Entry 8YQN (electron microscopy, 2.27 A resolution); this record covers chains D and E of the 7 polymer chains in the assembly.

[Chain D]
Name: Acetylcholine receptor subunit alpha
From: Tetronarce californica
UniProtKB: P02710 (ACHA_TETCF); residues 1-437 here correspond to UniProt positions 25-461 (UniProt number = residue number + 24)
Chain sequence (437 residues; numbered 1 to 437; the number before each row is that of its first residue):
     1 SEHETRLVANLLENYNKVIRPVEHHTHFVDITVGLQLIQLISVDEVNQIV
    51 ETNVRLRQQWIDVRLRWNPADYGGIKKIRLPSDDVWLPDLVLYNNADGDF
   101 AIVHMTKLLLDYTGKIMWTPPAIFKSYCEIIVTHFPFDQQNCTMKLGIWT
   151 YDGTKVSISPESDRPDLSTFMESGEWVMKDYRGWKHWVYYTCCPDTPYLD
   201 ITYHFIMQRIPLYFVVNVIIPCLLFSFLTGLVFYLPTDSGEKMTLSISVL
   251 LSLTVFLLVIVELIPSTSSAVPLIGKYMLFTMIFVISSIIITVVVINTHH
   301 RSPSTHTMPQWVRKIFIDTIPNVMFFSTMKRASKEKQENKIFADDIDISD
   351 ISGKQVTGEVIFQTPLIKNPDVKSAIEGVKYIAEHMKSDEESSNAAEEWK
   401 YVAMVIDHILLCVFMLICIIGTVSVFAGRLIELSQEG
Disordered / not traced: 332-368, 435-437
Disulfide bonds: Cys128-Cys142
Covalent attachments: glycan linked to Asn141
Curated features (UniProtKB/Swiss-Prot):
  - glycosylation: Asn141 (N-linked (GlcNAc...) asparagine)

[Chain E]
Name: Acetylcholine receptor subunit gamma
From: Tetronarce californica
UniProtKB: P02714 (ACHG_TETCF); residues 1-489 here correspond to UniProt positions 18-506 (UniProt number = residue number + 17)
Chain sequence (489 residues; each row starts with the number of its first residue):
     1 ENEEGRLIEKLLGDYDKRIIPAKTLDHIIDVTLKLTLTNLISLNEKEEAL
    51 TTNVWIEIQWNDYRLSWNTSEYEGIDLVRIPSELLWLPDVVLENNVDGQF
   101 EVAYYANVLVYNDGSMYWLPPAIYRSTCPIAVTYFPFDWQNCSLVFRSQT
   151 YNAHEVNLQLSAEEGEAVEWIHIDPEDFTENGEWTIRHRPAKKNYNWQLT
   201 KDDTDFQEIIFFLIIQRKPLFYIINIIAPCVLISSLVVLVYFLPAQAGGQ
   251 KCTLSISVLLAQTIFLFLIAQKVPETSLNVPLIGKYLIFVMFVSMLIVMN
   301 CVIVLNVSLRTPNTHSLSEKIKHLFLGFLPKYLGMQLEPSEETPEKPQPR
   351 RRSSFGIMIKAEEYILKKPRSELMFEEQKDRHGLKRVNKMTSDIDIGTTV
   401 DLYKDLANFAPEIKSCVEACNFIAKSTKEQNDSGSENENWVLIGKVIDKA
   451 CFWIALLLFSIGTLAIFLTGHFNQVPEFPFPGDPRKYVP
Disordered / not traced: 335-409
Disulfide bonds: Cys128-Cys142, Cys416-Cys420
Covalent attachments: N-acetylglucosamine (NAG) linked to Asn68; glycan linked to Asn141; palmitic acid (PLM) linked to Cys451
Curated features (UniProtKB/Swiss-Prot):
  - modified residue: Tyr364 (Phosphotyrosine)
  - glycosylation: Asn68 (N-linked (GlcNAc...) asparagine)

[Chain D / chain E interface]
Residue-residue contacts (89; chain D residue first):
  Asn16(D) - Glu9(E)  hydrogen bond
  Ile19(D) - Asn2(E)
  Ile19(D) - Gly5(E)
  Arg20(D) - Asn2(E)
  Arg20(D) - Glu4(E)  salt bridge
  Val22(D) - Asn2(E)
  Glu23(D) - Glu1(E)  hydrogen bond (backbone-backbone)
  His24(D) - Glu73(E)  salt bridge
  His25(D) - Asn2(E)
  His25(D) - Glu4(E)
  His25(D) - Ile75(E)
  Asn47(D) - Ile41(E)
  Gln48(D) - Glu180(E)  hydrogen bond (side chain-backbone)
  Gln48(D) - Asn181(E)  hydrogen bond (side chain-backbone)
  Asp89(D) - Tyr104(E)
  Val91(D) - Tyr104(E)  hydrophobic
  Tyr93(D) - Trp55(E)
  Asn95(D) - Asn39(E)
  Asn95(D) - Asn53(E)  hydrogen bond (backbone-side chain)
  Ala96(D) - Ile41(E)
  Ala96(D) - Asn53(E)  hydrogen bond (backbone-side chain)
  Asp97(D) - Ile123(E)
  Gly98(D) - Ile123(E)
  Phe100(D) - Asn53(E)
  Phe100(D) - Ala103(E)  hydrophobic
  Phe100(D) - Pro121(E)  hydrophobic
  Phe100(D) - Ile123(E)  hydrophobic
  Ala101(D) - Tyr104(E)  hydrophobic
  Tyr127(D) - Asn39(E)
  Tyr127(D) - Leu40(E)
  Tyr127(D) - Thr179(E)
  Tyr127(D) - Glu180(E)
  Tyr127(D) - Asn181(E)
  Glu129(D) - Thr179(E)
  Trp149(D) - Trp55(E)
  Trp149(D) - Ala106(E)
  Trp149(D) - Leu119(E)  hydrogen bond (side chain-backbone)
  Thr150(D) - Arg79(E)  hydrogen bond (backbone-side chain)
  Thr150(D) - Asn107(E)
  Tyr151(D) - Arg79(E)
  Asp152(D) - Arg79(E)  salt bridge
  Gly240(D) - Gln250(E)  hydrogen bond (backbone-side chain)
  Glu241(D) - Gln250(E)
  Lys242(D) - Gln250(E)
  Met243(D) - Gln250(E)  hydrogen bond (backbone-side chain)
  Met243(D) - Leu254(E)  hydrophobic
  Thr244(D) - Gln250(E)  hydrogen bond
  Ile247(D) - Leu254(E)  hydrophobic
  Ile247(D) - Ser257(E)
  Leu250(D) - Leu236(E)  hydrophobic
  Leu251(D) - Ser257(E)
  Leu251(D) - Leu260(E)  hydrophobic
  Thr254(D) - Ile233(E)
  Thr254(D) - Phe265(E)
  Val255(D) - Ile264(E)  hydrophobic
  Leu257(D) - Asn225(E)
  Leu257(D) - Phe265(E)  hydrophobic
  Leu258(D) - Ile264(E)  hydrophobic
  Leu258(D) - Phe267(E)  hydrophobic
  Leu258(D) - Leu268(E)  hydrophobic
  Ser266(D) - Phe221(E)
  Thr267(D) - Phe221(E)
  Ser268(D) - Gly182(E)  hydrogen bond (backbone-backbone)
  Ser268(D) - Lys218(E)  hydrogen bond (side chain-backbone)
  Ser268(D) - Leu220(E)  hydrogen bond (side chain-backbone)
  Ser268(D) - Phe221(E)  hydrogen bond (side chain-backbone)
  Ser269(D) - Gly182(E)  hydrogen bond (backbone-backbone)
  Ala270(D) - Leu220(E)
  Val271(D) - Ile224(E)  hydrophobic
  Met282(D) - Ile233(E)  hydrophobic
  Ile286(D) - Leu232(E)  hydrophobic
  Ile286(D) - Leu236(E)  hydrophobic
  Ile290(D) - Leu239(E)  hydrophobic
  Val293(D) - Leu239(E)
  Val293(D) - Leu243(E)  hydrophobic
  Asn297(D) - Phe242(E)  hydrogen bond (side chain-backbone)
  His300(D) - Gln246(E)
  Asp371(D) - Val417(E)
  Asp371(D) - Asn421(E)
  Ser374(D) - Asn421(E)  hydrogen bond
  Ala375(D) - Asn421(E)
  Gly378(D) - Ala424(E)
  Tyr381(D) - Thr427(E)
  Tyr381(D) - Lys428(E)
  Tyr381(D) - Asn431(E)  hydrogen bond
  Ile382(D) - Ile423(E)  hydrophobic
  Ile382(D) - Ala424(E)  hydrophobic
  Ile382(D) - Thr427(E)
  His385(D) - Asn431(E)  hydrogen bond
Interface residues without a listed pair, chain D (64 interface residues in all): Val18, Lys155, Val261, Met278, Leu279, Ile283, Ile289, Ile296, Val372
Interface residues without a listed pair, chain E (66 interface residues in all): Ile8, Ser42, Pro81, Leu109, Ala122, Pro219, Ala228, Pro244, Gly248, Gly249, Thr253, Ala261, Lys272, Cys416, Cys420

[Summary]
The interface between chain D and chain E involves 64 residues on one side and 66 on the other, with 20
hydrogen bonds and 3 salt bridges. Polar contacts include Arg20(D)-Glu4(E), His24(D)-Glu73(E) and
Asp152(D)-Arg79(E). N-acetylglucosamine is covalently linked to Asn68(E).
Chain D is Acetylcholine receptor subunit alpha and chain E is Acetylcholine receptor subunit gamma, both from
Tetronarce californica; the structure, Torpedo acetylcholine receptor in complex with Erabutoxin A, was
determined by electron microscopy.
